8UKR - chains B and C of the 13 polymer chains in the assembly; structure by X-ray diffraction, 3.78 A resolution.

# Chain B
Name: DNA-directed RNA polymerase II subunit RPB2
Organism: Saccharomyces cerevisiae S288C
Notes: EC 2.7.7.6
UniProt: P08518 (RPB2_YEAST); residues 1-1224 here = UniProt positions 1-1224
Sequence (1224 residues; row label = number of the first residue in the row):
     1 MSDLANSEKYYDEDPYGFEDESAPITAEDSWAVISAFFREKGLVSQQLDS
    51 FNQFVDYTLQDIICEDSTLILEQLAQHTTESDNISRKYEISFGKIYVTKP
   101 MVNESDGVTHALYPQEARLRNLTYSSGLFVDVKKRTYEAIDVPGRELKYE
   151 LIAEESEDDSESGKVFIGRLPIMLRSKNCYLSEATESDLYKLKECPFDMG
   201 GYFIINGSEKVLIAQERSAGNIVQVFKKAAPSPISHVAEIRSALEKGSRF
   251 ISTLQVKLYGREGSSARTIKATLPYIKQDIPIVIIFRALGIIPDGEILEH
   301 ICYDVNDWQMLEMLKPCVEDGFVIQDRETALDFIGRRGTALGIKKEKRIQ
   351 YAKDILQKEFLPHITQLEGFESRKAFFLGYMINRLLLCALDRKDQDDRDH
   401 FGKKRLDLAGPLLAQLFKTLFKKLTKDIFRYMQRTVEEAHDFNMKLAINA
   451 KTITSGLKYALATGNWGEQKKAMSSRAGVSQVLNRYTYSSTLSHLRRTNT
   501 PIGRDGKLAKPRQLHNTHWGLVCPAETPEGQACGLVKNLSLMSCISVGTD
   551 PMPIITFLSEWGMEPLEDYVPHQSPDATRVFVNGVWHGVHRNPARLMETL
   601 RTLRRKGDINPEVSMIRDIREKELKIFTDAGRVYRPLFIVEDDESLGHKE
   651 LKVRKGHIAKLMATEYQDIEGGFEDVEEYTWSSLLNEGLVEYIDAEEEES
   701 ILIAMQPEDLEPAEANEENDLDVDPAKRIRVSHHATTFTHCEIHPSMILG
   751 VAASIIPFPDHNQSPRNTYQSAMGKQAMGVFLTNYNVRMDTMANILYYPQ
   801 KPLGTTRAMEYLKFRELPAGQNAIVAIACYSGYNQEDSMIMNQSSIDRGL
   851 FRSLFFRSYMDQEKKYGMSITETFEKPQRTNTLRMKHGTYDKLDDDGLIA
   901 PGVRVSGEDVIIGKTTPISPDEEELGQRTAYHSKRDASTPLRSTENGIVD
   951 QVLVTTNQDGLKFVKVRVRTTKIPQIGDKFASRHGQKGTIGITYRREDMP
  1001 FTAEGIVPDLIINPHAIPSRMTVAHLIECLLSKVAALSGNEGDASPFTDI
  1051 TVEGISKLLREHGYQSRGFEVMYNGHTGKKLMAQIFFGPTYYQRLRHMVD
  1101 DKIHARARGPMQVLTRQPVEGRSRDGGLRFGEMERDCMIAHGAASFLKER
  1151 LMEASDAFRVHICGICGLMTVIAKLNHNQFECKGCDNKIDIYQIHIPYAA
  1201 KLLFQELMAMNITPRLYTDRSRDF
Disordered / not traced: 1-19, 76-85, 139-161, 338-344, 439-445, 503-508, 644-646, 669-675, 715-720, 920-929, 1222-1224
Metal / ion sites: Zn2+: C1163, C1166, C1182, C1185
Ligand contacts: ATP (adenosine-5'-triphosphate): R766, D837, A1016, S1019, R1020

# Chain C
Name: DNA-directed RNA polymerase II subunit RPB3
Organism: Saccharomyces cerevisiae S288C
UniProt: P16370 (RPB3_YEAST); numbering as in UniProt (aligned over 1-318)
Sequence (318 residues; row label = number of the first residue in the row):
     1 MSEEGPQVKIREASKDNVDFILSNVDLAMANSLRRVMIAEIPTLAIDSVE
    51 VETNTTVLADEFIAHRLGLIPLQSMDIEQLEYSRDCFCEDHCDKCSVVLT
   101 LQAFGESESTTNVYSKDLVIVSNLMGRNIGHPIIQDKEGNGVLICKLRKG
   151 QELKLTCVAKKGIAKEHAKWGPAAAIEFEYDPWNKLKHTDYWYEQDSAKE
   201 WPQSKNCEYEDPPNEGDPFDYKAQADTFYMNVESVGSIPVDQVVVRGIDT
   251 LQKKVASILLALTQMDQDKVNFASGDNNTASNMLGSNEDVMMTGAEQDPY
   301 SNASQMGNTGSGGYDNAW
Disordered / not traced: 1, 269-318
Metal / ion sites: Zn2+: C86, C88, C92, C95

# Chain B / chain C interface
Pairs across the interface (74):
  N786(B) with V57(C), hydrogen bond (side chain-backbone)
  Y797(B) with E61(C); F62(C)
  Y798(B) with F62(C); R66(C), hydrogen bond
  S844(B) with A168(C)
  D847(B) with H65(C); E166(C); H167(C), salt bridge; A168(C)
  R848(B) with H65(C); L69(C); A168(C)
  G849(B) with H65(C), hydrogen bond (backbone-side chain)
  R852(B) with H65(C), hydrogen bond
  L854(B) with A59(C), hydrophobic
  I948(B) with E61(C)
  R969(B) with A59(C); E61(C), salt bridge
  T971(B) with E61(C)
  R995(B) with K165(C)
  R996(B) with I38(C); A173(C); A174(C), hydrogen bond (side chain-backbone)
  E997(B) with R34(C), hydrogen bond (backbone-side chain); R35(C), hydrogen bond (backbone-side chain); I38(C); A39(C)
  D998(B) with R35(C), salt bridge
  F1001(B) with R34(C); F178(C), hydrophobic
  A1003(B) with E177(C); F178(C); E179(C)
  G1005(B) with I176(C)
  R1060(B) with K199(C), hydrogen bond (side chain-backbone); E200(C), hydrogen bond (side chain-backbone); W201(C); P202(C)
  G1063(B) with P202(C)
  Q1065(B) with E200(C), hydrogen bond (side chain-backbone); W201(C)
  R1067(B) with W192(C); E194(C), salt bridge
  F1069(B) with W192(C), hydrophobic; W201(C)
  Y1073(B) with F178(C); E179(C), hydrogen bond; Y180(C), hydrogen bond (side chain-backbone)
  G1075(B) with N31(C); R34(C), hydrogen bond (backbone-side chain); R35(C)
  H1076(B) with N31(C), hydrogen bond (backbone-side chain); R35(C)
  T1077(B) with L27(C); N31(C)
  G1078(B) with L27(C); N31(C); Y180(C)
  K1079(B) with L27(C); Y180(C); H188(C), hydrogen bond
  K1080(B) with Y180(C), hydrogen bond (backbone-side chain); D181(C), salt bridge; T189(C)
  L1081(B) with T189(C), hydrogen bond (backbone-side chain)
  M1082(B) with H188(C); T189(C), hydrogen bond (backbone-side chain); D190(C), hydrogen bond (backbone-backbone)
  Q1084(B) with T189(C), hydrogen bond; D190(C), hydrogen bond (side chain-backbone); Y191(C); W192(C); W201(C)
Other interface residues (no listed pair), chain B (38 interface residues in all): M999, S1066, V1071, A1083
Other interface residues (no listed pair), chain C (40 interface residues in all): A28, D60, P182, N184, K187

# In short
Chain B and chain C form an interface of 38 and 40 residues respectively; the contacts include 21 hydrogen
bonds and 5 salt bridges. Polar pairs include D847(B)-H167(C), R969(B)-E61(C) and D998(B)-R35(C). Chain B
binds ATP. C1163(B), C1166(B), C1182(B) and C1185(B) coordinate Zn2+.
Here chain B is DNA-directed RNA polymerase II subunit RPB2 and chain C is DNA-directed RNA polymerase II
subunit RPB3, both from Saccharomyces cerevisiae S288C. Entry 8UKR (RNA polymerase II elongation complex with
Fapy-dG lesion soaking with ATP before chemistry) was determined by X-ray diffraction, deposited together with
8UKQ, 8UKS, 8UKT and 8UKU.
